1TZY - chains E and F of the 8 polymer chains in the assembly; structure by X-ray diffraction, 1.90 A resolution.

== Chain E ==
Molecule: Histone H2A-IV
Organism: Gallus gallus
Reference sequence: P02263 (H2A4_CHICK); residues 0-128 here = UniProt positions 0-128
Sequence (129 residues; each row starts with the number of its first residue; numbering starts at 0):
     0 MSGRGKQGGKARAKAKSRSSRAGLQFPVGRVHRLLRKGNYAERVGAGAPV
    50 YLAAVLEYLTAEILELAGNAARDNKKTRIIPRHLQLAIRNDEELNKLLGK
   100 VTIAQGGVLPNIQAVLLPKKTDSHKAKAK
Disordered / not traced: 0-13, 118-128
Reported in the primary citation:
  - binding site for chloride ion: Asn-110

== Chain F ==
Molecule: Histone H2B
Organism: Gallus gallus
Reference sequence: P02279 (H2B_CHICK); residues 0-125 here = UniProt positions 0-125
Sequence (126 residues; row label = number of the first residue in the row; numbering starts at 0):
     0 MPEPAKSAPAPKKGSKKAVTKTQKKGDKKRKKSRKESYSIYVYKVLKQVH
    50 PDTGISSKAMGIMNSFVNDIFERIAGEASRLAHYNKRSTITSREIQTAVR
   100 LLLPGELAKHAVSEGTKAVTKYTSSK
Disordered / not traced: 0-32
Reported in the primary citation:
  - binding site for chloride ion: Ser-64

== Chain E / chain F interface ==
Contacting residue pairs (110):
  Arg-17(E) with Tyr-121(F)
  Arg-20(E) with Lys-120(F); Tyr-121(F); Lys-125(F), hydrogen bond (side chain-backbone)
  Ala-21(E) with Ala-117(F); Lys-120(F)
  Gln-24(E) with Tyr-40(F); Lys-43(F); Gln-47(F)
  Phe-25(E) with Tyr-40(F), hydrophobic; Val-44(F), hydrophobic
  Pro-26(E) with Tyr-40(F), hydrophobic
  Arg-29(E) with Glu-35(F), salt bridge
  Val-30(E) with Phe-70(F), hydrophobic
  Leu-33(E) with Glu-35(F); Tyr-37(F); Phe-70(F), hydrophobic
  Leu-34(E) with Phe-70(F), hydrophobic; Ala-74(F), hydrophobic
  Tyr-39(E) with Ala-74(F); Gly-75(F); Ser-78(F), hydrogen bond (backbone-side chain); Ile-89(F), hydrophobic
  Ala-40(E) with Ser-87(F); Ile-89(F), hydrophobic
  Glu-41(E) with Ser-87(F), hydrogen bond (backbone-backbone)
  Arg-42(E) with Ser-87(F), hydrogen bond (backbone-backbone); Thr-88(F); Ile-89(F), hydrogen bond (backbone-backbone)
  Val-43(E) with Ile-89(F)
  Gly-44(E) with Thr-88(F); Ile-89(F), hydrogen bond (backbone-backbone)
  Gly-46(E) with Ser-91(F); Val-118(F)
  Ala-47(E) with Ile-89(F); Thr-90(F); Ser-91(F); Ile-94(F)
  Val-49(E) with Ala-117(F); Val-118(F); Tyr-121(F), hydrophobic
  Tyr-50(E) with Ile-94(F), hydrophobic; Gln-95(F), hydrogen bond; Val-111(F), hydrogen bond (side chain-backbone); Gly-114(F); Thr-115(F); Val-118(F), hydrophobic
  Leu-51(E) with Phe-70(F), hydrophobic; Ile-73(F), hydrophobic; Ile-94(F)
  Ala-53(E) with Glu-113(F); Gly-114(F); Ala-117(F), hydrophobic
  Val-54(E) with Ile-73(F), hydrophobic; Ala-110(F)
  Leu-55(E) with Val-66(F); Ile-69(F), hydrophobic; Phe-70(F)
  Glu-56(E) with Val-44(F)
  Tyr-57(E) with Leu-106(F); His-109(F); Ala-110(F); Glu-113(F)
  Leu-58(E) with Phe-65(F), hydrophobic; Ile-69(F), hydrophobic; Leu-106(F), hydrophobic
  Thr-59(E) with Met-62(F); Val-66(F)
  Ala-60(E) with Val-44(F), hydrophobic
  Ile-62(E) with Met-62(F), hydrophobic
  Leu-63(E) with Val-41(F); Leu-45(F); His-49(F), hydrogen bond (backbone-side chain)
  Glu-64(E) with Val-48(F); His-49(F), salt bridge
  Gly-67(E) with His-49(F)
  Asn-68(E) with His-49(F), hydrogen bond
  Arg-71(E) with His-49(F); Thr-52(F), hydrogen bond
  Thr-76(E) with Thr-52(F); Gly-53(F), hydrogen bond (backbone-backbone)
  Arg-77(E) with Gly-53(F); Ile-54(F); Ser-55(F)
  Ile-78(E) with Leu-45(F), hydrophobic; Thr-52(F); Gly-53(F), hydrogen bond (backbone-backbone); Ile-54(F); Ser-55(F), hydrogen bond (backbone-backbone); Ala-58(F)
  Ile-79(E) with Ser-55(F); Ala-58(F)
  Pro-80(E) with Ser-55(F); Lys-57(F); Ala-58(F); Ile-61(F), hydrophobic
  Leu-83(E) with Ala-58(F); Ile-61(F), hydrophobic; Met-62(F), hydrophobic
  Glu-92(E) with Pro-103(F); Glu-105(F), hydrogen bond (side chain-backbone); Leu-106(F), hydrogen bond (side chain-backbone)
  Leu-96(E) with Arg-72(F), hydrogen bond (backbone-side chain); Leu-101(F); Leu-102(F), hydrophobic
  Leu-97(E) with Phe-65(F), hydrophobic; Arg-72(F)
  Val-100(E) with Arg-72(F)
  Ile-102(E) with Ile-61(F), hydrophobic
  Ala-103(E) with Ile-61(F)
Interface residues without a listed pair, chain E (53 interface residues in all): Leu-23, Asn-38, Ala-45, Glu-61, Leu-93, Lys-95
Interface residues without a listed pair, chain F (57 interface residues in all): Pro-50, Asp-51, Asp-68, Glu-71, Val-98, Gly-104, Ser-124

== In short ==
Chain E and chain F form an interface of 53 and 57 residues respectively; the contacts include 17 hydrogen
bonds and 2 salt bridges. Polar contacts include Arg-29(E)/Glu-35(F), Glu-64(E)/His-49(F) and
Arg-20(E)/Lys-125(F). The paper reports a binding site for chloride ion at Asn-110(E) and Ser-64(F).
Here chain E is Histone H2A-IV and chain F is Histone H2B, both from Gallus gallus. Entry 1TZY (Crystal
Structure of the Core-Histone Octamer to 1.90 Angstrom Resolution) was determined by X-ray diffraction.
